Entry 2EAE (X-ray diffraction, 1.80 A resolution); this record covers chain A.

# Chain A
Molecule: Alpha-fucosidase
Source organism: Bifidobacterium bifidum
Notes: EC 3.2.1.63; fragment: catalytic domain
Reference sequence: Q6JV24 (Q6JV24_9BIFI); residues 1-898 here correspond to UniProt positions 577-1474 (UniProt number = residue number + 576)
Amino-acid sequence (898 residues; row label = number of the first residue in the row):
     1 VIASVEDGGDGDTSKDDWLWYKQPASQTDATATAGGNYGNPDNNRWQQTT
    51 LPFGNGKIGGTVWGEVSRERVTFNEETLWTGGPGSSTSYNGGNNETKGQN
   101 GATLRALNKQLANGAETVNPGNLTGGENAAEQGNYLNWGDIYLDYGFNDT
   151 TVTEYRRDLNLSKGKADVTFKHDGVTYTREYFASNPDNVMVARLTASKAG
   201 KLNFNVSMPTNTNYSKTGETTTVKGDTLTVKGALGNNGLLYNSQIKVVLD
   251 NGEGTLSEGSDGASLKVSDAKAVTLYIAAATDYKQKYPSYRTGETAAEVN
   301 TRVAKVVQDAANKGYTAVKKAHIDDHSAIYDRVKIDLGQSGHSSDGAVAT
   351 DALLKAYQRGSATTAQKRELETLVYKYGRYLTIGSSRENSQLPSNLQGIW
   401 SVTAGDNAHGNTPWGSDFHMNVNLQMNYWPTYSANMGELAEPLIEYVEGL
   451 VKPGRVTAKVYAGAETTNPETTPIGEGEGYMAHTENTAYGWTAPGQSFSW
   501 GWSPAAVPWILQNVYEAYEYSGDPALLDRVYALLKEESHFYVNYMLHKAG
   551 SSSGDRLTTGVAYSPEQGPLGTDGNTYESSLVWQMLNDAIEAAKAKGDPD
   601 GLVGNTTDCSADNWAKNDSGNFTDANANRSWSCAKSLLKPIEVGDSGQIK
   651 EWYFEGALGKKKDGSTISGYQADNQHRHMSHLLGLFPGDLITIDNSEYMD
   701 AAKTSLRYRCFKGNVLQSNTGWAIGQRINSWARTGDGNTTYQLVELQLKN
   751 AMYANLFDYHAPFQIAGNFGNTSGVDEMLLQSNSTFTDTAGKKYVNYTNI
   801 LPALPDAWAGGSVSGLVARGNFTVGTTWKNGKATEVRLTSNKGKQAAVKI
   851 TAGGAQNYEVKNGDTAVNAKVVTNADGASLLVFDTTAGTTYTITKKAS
Not modelled in the structure: 1-11
Differences from the reference sequence: engineered mutation A766 (Asp1342 in Q6JV24)
Metal / ion sites: Ca2+ site 1: E76, S385, L392; Ca2+ site 2: E519, D689
Residues lining bound ligands: alpha-L-fucopyranose / beta-L-fucopyranose: L396, W414, H419, N421, V422, N423, E566, R677, H678, W722, H760, Q764

# In short
Chain A binds a glycan. E76, S385 and L392 coordinate Ca2+ site 1. The Ca2+ site 2 is built by E519 and D689.
Chain A is Alpha-fucosidase (Bifidobacterium bifidum); the structure, Crystal structure of 1,2-a-L-fucosidase
from Bifidobacterium bifidum in complexes with products, was determined by X-ray diffraction, deposited
together with 2EAB, 2EAC and 2EAD.
